Entry 6IDE (X-ray diffraction, 2.51 A resolution); this record covers chains A and B of the 4 polymer chains in the assembly.

== Chain A (and B) ==
Protein: Transcriptional regulator LuxR family
From: Vibrio cholerae
Notes: chain B of this document is another copy of the same molecule, construct and numbering; everything in this record applies to it too
UniProtKB: A0A0H6WEL7 (A0A0H6WEL7_VIBCL); residues 2-246 here correspond to UniProt positions 75-319 (UniProt number = residue number + 73)
Sequence (256 residues; row label = number of the first residue in the row; numbering starts at 0):
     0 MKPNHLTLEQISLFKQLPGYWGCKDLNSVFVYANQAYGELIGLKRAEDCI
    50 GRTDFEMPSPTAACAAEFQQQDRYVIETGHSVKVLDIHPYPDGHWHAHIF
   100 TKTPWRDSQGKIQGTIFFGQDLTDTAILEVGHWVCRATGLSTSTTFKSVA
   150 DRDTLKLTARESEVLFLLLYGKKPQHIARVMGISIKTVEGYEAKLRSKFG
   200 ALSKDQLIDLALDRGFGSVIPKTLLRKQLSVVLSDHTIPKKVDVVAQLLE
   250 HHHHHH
Not modelled in the structure: 0-1, 142-152, 239-255 (chain B: 0-1, 146-152, 237-255)
Differences from the reference sequence: initiating methionine (0); expression tag (1, 247-255)
Ligand contacts: 3,5-dimethylpyrazin-2-ol (A1U): K23, F29, Y36, D53, T60, F67, D85, Y89, F99, K101, F116
From the paper describing this entry:
  - binding site for 3,5-dimethylpyrazin-2-ol: Y36, F67, Q70, D85, F99, K101
  - contacts within the chain: Q70-S229 (hydrogen bond), D85-S229 (hydrogen bond)
  - mutagenesis - F67A, Q70A, K101L: abolished binding to 3,5-dimethylpyrazin-2-ol
  - mutagenesis - Y36F, F67I, F99A, S229A: decreased binding to 3,5-dimethylpyrazin-2-ol
  - mutagenesis - F99I: unchanged binding to 3,5-dimethylpyrazin-2-ol
  - binding site for the 18-nt DNA strand: R159, K172, Q174, S183, K185, E188, Y190, R195, K203
  - specificity-determining residues: K185, E188

== How chain A and chain B interact ==
Residue-residue contacts (103; chain A residue first):
  L5(A) with F13(B), hydrophobic
  L7(A) with N3(B)
  E8(A) with V30(B); W104(B)
  Q9(A) with F13(B); Y31(B)
  S11(A) with W104(B), hydrogen bond
  L12(A) with W20(B), hydrophobic; Y31(B), hydrophobic
  F13(A) with L5(B), hydrophobic; Q9(B); F13(B), hydrophobic
  K14(A) with L5(B)
  Q15(A) with P103(B); W104(B); R105(B), hydrogen bond (side chain-backbone); I115(B)
  L16(A) with L16(B), hydrophobic; W20(B), hydrophobic; I115(B), hydrophobic
  P17(A) with I115(B); F117(B), hydrophobic
  W20(A) with L16(B), hydrophobic
  C22(A) with L12(B), hydrophobic
  Y31(A) with Q9(B); L12(B), hydrophobic
  S80(A) with D123(B)
  K82(A) with T122(B), hydrogen bond (side chain-backbone); D123(B); T124(B), hydrogen bond (side chain-backbone); E128(B), salt bridge; S217(B), hydrogen bond
  L84(A) with W132(B), hydrophobic
  I98(A) with A125(B), hydrophobic
  T100(A) with Q119(B); D123(B)
  W104(A) with S11(B), hydrogen bond; Q15(B)
  R105(A) with Q15(B), hydrogen bond (backbone-side chain)
  I115(A) with Q15(B)
  F117(A) with P17(B), hydrophobic; F117(B), hydrophobic
  Q119(A) with T100(B); F117(B); Q119(B)
  D123(A) with D234(B)
  T124(A) with K82(B), hydrogen bond (backbone-side chain)
  I126(A) with K82(B); I98(B), hydrophobic; T124(B); A125(B); I126(B); L232(B), hydrophobic
  L127(A) with I126(B), hydrophobic; L127(B), hydrophobic; Y169(B), hydrophobic
  E128(A) with L232(B); S233(B)
  V129(A) with I98(B), hydrophobic; I126(B), hydrophobic
  G130(A) with Y169(B)
  W132(A) with L84(B), hydrophobic; V230(B), hydrophobic; L232(B)
  V133(A) with F165(B), hydrophobic; I219(B), hydrophobic; L223(B), hydrophobic
  C134(A) with F165(B), hydrophobic; L166(B), hydrophobic
  T137(A) with L223(B); R225(B), hydrogen bond (backbone-side chain)
  L139(A) with L166(B), hydrophobic; H175(B); V179(B)
  S140(A) with V179(B)
  F165(A) with G130(B); V133(B), hydrophobic
  L166(A) with C134(B), hydrophobic
  Y169(A) with I126(B); L127(B), hydrophobic; V129(B); G130(B)
  G170(A) with G170(B)
  K171(A) with C134(B)
  K172(A) with D204(B), salt bridge
  V179(A) with C134(B), hydrophobic; T137(B), hydrogen bond (backbone-side chain)
  R213(A) with H235(B), hydrogen bond (backbone-side chain)
  G214(A) with S233(B); H235(B)
  F215(A) with H235(B)
  S217(A) with S233(B), hydrogen bond (side chain-backbone); D234(B); H235(B)
  V218(A) with H235(B)
  I219(A) with V129(B), hydrophobic
  L223(A) with V133(B), hydrophobic
  V230(A) with W132(B), hydrophobic; S142(B)
  V231(A) with T144(B)
  L232(A) with W132(B)
  D234(A) with T144(B)
  H235(A) with D123(B), salt bridge
Also at the interface, not in a pair above, chain A (73 interface residues in all): I10, G21, Y73, I86, P103, D120, L121, A136, G138, T141, L168, H175, R178, D204, L224, L228, S233
Also at the interface, not in a pair above, chain B (68 interface residues in all): E8, G21, C22, I86, T102, Q112, L121, H131, F145, L168, K172, R178, D212, K226, L228

== Overview ==
73 residues of chain A face 68 of chain B across their interface; the contacts include 12 hydrogen bonds and 3
salt bridges. Polar contacts include K82(A)-E128(B), K172(A)-D204(B) and H235(A)-D123(B). The paper reports a
binding site for the 18-nt DNA strand at R159(A), K172(A) and Q174(A) among others; Y36F, F67I and F99A of
chain A, among others, reduce binding to 3,5-dimethylpyrazin-2-ol; 8 substitutions were tested in all.
Both chains are Transcriptional regulator LuxR family (Vibrio cholerae). Entry 6IDE (Crystal structure of the
Vibrio cholera VqmA-Ligand-DNA complex provides molecular mechanisms for drug design) was determined by X-ray
diffraction.
